PDB entry 4XGC | X-ray diffraction, 3.50 A resolution | chains C and G of the 7 polymer chains in the assembly

Chain C:
Protein: Origin recognition complex subunit 3
Organism: Drosophila melanogaster
UniProt: Q7K2L1 (Q7K2L1_DROME); numbering as in UniProt (aligned over 47-721)
Amino-acid sequence (676 residues; each row starts with the number of its first residue):
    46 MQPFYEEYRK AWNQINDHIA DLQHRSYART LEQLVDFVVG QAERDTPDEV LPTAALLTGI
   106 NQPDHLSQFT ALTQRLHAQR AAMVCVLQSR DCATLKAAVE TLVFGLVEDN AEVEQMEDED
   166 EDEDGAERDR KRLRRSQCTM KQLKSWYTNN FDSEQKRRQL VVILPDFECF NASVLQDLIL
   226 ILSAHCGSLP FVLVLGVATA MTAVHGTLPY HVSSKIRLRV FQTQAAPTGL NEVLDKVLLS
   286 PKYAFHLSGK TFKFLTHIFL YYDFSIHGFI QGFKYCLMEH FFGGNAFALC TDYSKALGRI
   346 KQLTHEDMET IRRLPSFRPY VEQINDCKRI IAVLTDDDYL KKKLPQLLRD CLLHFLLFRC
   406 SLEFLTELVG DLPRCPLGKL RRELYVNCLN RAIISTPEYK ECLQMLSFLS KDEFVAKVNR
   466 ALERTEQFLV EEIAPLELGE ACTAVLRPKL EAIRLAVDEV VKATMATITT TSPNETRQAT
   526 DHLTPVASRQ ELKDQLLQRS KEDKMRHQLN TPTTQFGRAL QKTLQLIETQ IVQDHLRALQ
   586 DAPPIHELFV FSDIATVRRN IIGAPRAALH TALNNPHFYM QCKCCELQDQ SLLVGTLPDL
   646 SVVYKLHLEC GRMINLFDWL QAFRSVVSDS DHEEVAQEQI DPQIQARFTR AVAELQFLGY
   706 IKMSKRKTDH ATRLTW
Unresolved in the structure: 90-92, 161-177, 506-561, 624-642, 673-686
Construct notes: initiating methionine (46)

Chain G:
Protein: Origin recognition complex subunit 2
Organism: Drosophila melanogaster
Amino-acid sequence (41 residues; each row starts with the number of its first residue; note: 4 numbers in that range are skipped by the numbering (no residue carries them; nothing is unmodelled there); X marks 41 residues of unknown identity (built as UNK)):
     1 XXXXXXXXXX XXXX
    16 XXXXXXXXXX XX
    31 XXXXXXXXXX XXXXX
Unresolved in the structure: 42-45

Interface between chain C and chain G:
Chain C side of the interface, 13 residues: R611, A612, R657, N660, F662, D663, Q688, Q690, A691, K712, D714, H715, W721

Overview:
Chain C and chain G make no direct contact in this assembly.
Here chain C is Origin recognition complex subunit 3 and chain G is Origin recognition complex subunit 2, both
from Drosophila melanogaster. Entry 4XGC (Crystal structure of the eukaryotic origin recognition complex) was
determined by X-ray diffraction.
